Entry 7OHU (electron microscopy, 3.70 A resolution); this record covers chains 1 and N of the 27 polymer chains in the assembly.

[Chain 1]
Molecule: 25S rRNA
Source organism: Saccharomyces cerevisiae S288C
Sequence (3396 nucleotides; each row starts with the number of its first residue; note: 87 numbers in that range are skipped by the numbering (no residue carries them; nothing is unmodelled there); a row labelled like 990A-990Z holds insertion residues (990A, then the next letters in order)):
     1 GUUUGACCUCAAAUCAGGUAGGAGUACCCGCUGAACUUAAGCAUAUCAAU
    51 AAGCGGAGGAAAAGAAACCAACCGGGAUUGCCUUAGUAACGGCGAGUGAA
   101 GCGGCAAAAGCUCAAAUUUGAAAUCUGGUACCUUCGGUGCCCGAGUUGUA
   151 AUUUGGAGAGGGCAACUUUGGGGCCGUUCCUUGUCUAUGUUCCUUGGAAC
   201 AGGACGUCAUAGAGGGUGAGAAUCCCGUGUGGCGAGGAGUGCGGUUCUUU
   251 GUAAAGUGCCUUCGAAGAGUCGAGUUGUUUGGGAAUGCAGCUCUAAGUGG
   301 GUGGUAAAUUCCAUCUAAAGCUAAAUAUUGGCGAGAGACCGAUAGCGAAC
   351 AAGUACAGUGAUGGAAAGAUGAAAAGAACUUUGAAAAGAGAGUGAAAAAG
   401 UACGUGAAAUUGUUGAAAGGGAAGGGCAUUUGAUCAGACAUGGUGUUUUG
   451 UGCCCUCUGCUCCUUGUGGGUAGGGGAAUCUCGCAUUUCACUGGGCCAGC
   501 AUCAGUUUUGGUGGCAGGAUAAAUCCAUAGGAAUGUAGCUUGCCUCGGUA
   551 AGUAUUAUAGCCUGUGGGAAUACUGCCAGCUGGGACUGAGGACUGCGACG
   601 UAAGUCAAGGAUGCUGGCAUAAUGGUUAUAUGCCGCCCGUCUUGAAACAC
   651 GGACCAAGGAGUCUAACGUCUAUGCGAGUGUUUGGGUGUAAAACCCAUAC
   701 GCGUAAUGAAAGUGAACGUAGGUUGGGGCCUCGCAAGAGGUGCACAAUCG
   751 ACCGAUCCUGAUGUCUUCGGAUGGAUUUGAGUAAGAGCAUAGCUGUUGGG
   801 ACCCGAAAGAUGGUGAACUAUGCCUGAAUAGGGUGAAGCCAGAGGAAACU
   851 CUGGUGGAGGCUCGUAGCGGUUCUGACGUGCAAAUCGAUCGUCGAAUUUG
   901 GGUAUAGGGGCGAAAGACUAAUCGAACCAUCUAGUAGCUGGUUCCUGCCG
   951 AAGUUUCCCUCAGGAUAGCAGAAGCUCGUAUCAGUUUUAU
990A-990Z GAGGUAAAGCGAAUGAUUAGAGGUUC
991A-991Z CGGGGUCGAAAUGACCUUGACCUAUU
992A-992Z CUCAAACUUUAAAUAUGUAAGAAGUC
993A-993I CUUGUUACU
  1060 UAA
  1081 UUGAACGUGGACAUUUGAAUGAAGAGCUUUUAGUGGGCCAUUUUUGGUAA
  1131 GCAGAACUGGCGAUGCGGGAUGAACCGAACGUAGAGUUAAGGUGCCGGAA
  1181 UACACGCUCAUCAGACACCACAAAAGGUGUUAGUUCAUCUAGACAGCCGG
  1231 ACGGUGGCCAUGGAAGUCGGAAUCCGCUAAGGAGUGUGUAACAACUCACC
  1281 GGCCGAAUGAACUAGCCCUGAAAAUGGAUGGCGCUCAAGCGUGUUACCUA
  1331 UACUCUACCGUCAGGGUUGAUAUGAUGCCCUGACGAGUAGGCAGGCGUGG
  1381 AGGUCAGUGACGAAGCCUAGACCGUAAGGUCGGGUCGAACGGCCUCUAGU
  1431 GCAGAUCUUGGUGGUAGUAGCAAAUAUUCAAAUGAGAACUUUGAAGACUG
  1481 AAGUGGGGAAAGGUUCCACGUCAACAGCAGUUGGACGUGGGUUAGUCGAU
  1531 CCUAAGAGAUGGGGAAGCUCCGUUUCAAAGGCCUGAUUUUAUGCAGGCCA
  1581 CCAUCGAAAGGGAAUCCGGUUAAGAUUCCGGAACCUGGAUAUGGAUUCUU
  1631 CACGGUAACGUAACUGAAUGUGGAGACGUCGGCGCGAGCCCUGGGAGGAG
  1681 UUAUCUUUUCUUCUUAACAGCUUAUCACCCCGGAAUUGGUUUAUCCGGAG
  1731 AUGGGGUCUUAUGGCUGGAAGAGGCCAGCACCUUUGCUGGCUCCGGUGCG
  1781 CUUGUGACGGCCCGUGAAAAUCCACAGGAAGGAAUAGUUUUCAUGCCAGG
  1831 UCGUACUGAUAACCGCAGCAGGUCUCCAAGGUGAACAGCCUCUAGUUGAU
  1881 AGAAUAAUGUAGAUAAGGGAAGUCGGCAAAAUAGAUCCGUAACUUCGGGA
  1931 UAAGGAUUGGCUCUAAGGGUCGGGUAGUGAGGGCCUUGGUCAGACGCAGC
  1981 GGGCGUGCUUGUGGACUGCUUGGUGGGGCUUGCUCUGCUAGGCGGACUAC
  2031 UUGCGUGCCUUGUUGUAGACGGCCUUGGUAGGUCUCUUGUAGACCGUCGC
  2081 UUGCUACAAUUAACGAUCAACUUAGAACUGGUACGGACAAGGGGAAUCUG
  2131 ACUGUCUAAUUAAAACAUAGCAUUGCGAUGGUCAGAAAGUGAUGUUGACG
  2181 CAAUGUGAUUUCUGCCCAGUGCUCUGAAUGUCAAAGUGAAGAAAUUCAAC
  2231 CAAGCGCGGGUAAACGGCGGGAGUAACUAUGACUCUCUUAAGGUAGCCAA
  2281 AUGCCUCGUCAUCUAAUUAGUGACGCGCAUGAAUGGAUUAACGAGAUUCC
  2331 CACUGUCCCUAUCUACUAUCUAGCGAAACCACAGCCAAGGGAACGGGCUU
  2381 GGCAGAAUCAGCGGGGAAAGAAGACCCUGUUGAGCUUGACUCUAGUUUGA
  2431 CAUUGUGAAGAGACAUAGAGGGUGUAGAAUAAGUGGGAGCUUCGGCGCCA
  2481 GUGAAAUACCACUACCUUUAUAGUUUCUUUACUUAUUCAAUGAAGCGGAG
  2531 CUGGAAUUCAUUUUCCACGUUCUAGCAUUCAAGGUCCCAUUCGGGGCUGA
  2581 UCCGGGUUGAAGACAUUGUCAGGUGGGGAGUUUGGCUGGGGCGGCACAUC
  2631 UGUUAAACGAUAACGCAGAUGUCCUAAGGGGGGCUCAUGGAGAACAGAAA
  2681 UCUCCAGUAGAACAAAAGGGUAAAAGCCCCCUUGAUUUUGAUUUUCAGUG
  2731 UGAAUACAAACCAUGAAAGUGUGGCCUAUCGAUCCUUUAGUCCCUCGGAA
  2781 UUUGAGGCUAGAGGUGCCAGAAAAGUUACCACAGGGAUAACUGGCUUGUG
  2831 GCAGUCAAGCGUUCAUAGCGACAUUGCUUUUUGAUUCUUCGAUGUCGGCU
  2881 CUUCCUAUCAUACCGAAGCAGAAUUCGGUAAGCGUUGGAUUGUUCACCCA
  2931 CUAAUAGGGAACGUGAGCUGGGUUUAGACCGUCGUGAGACAGGUUAGUUU
  2981 UACCCUACUGAUGAAUGUUACCGCAAUAGUAAUUGAACUUAGUACGAGAG
  3031 GAACAGUUCAUUCGGAUAAUUGGUUUUUGCGGCUGUCUGAUCAGGCAUUG
  3081 CCGCGAAGCUACCAUCCGCUGGAUUAUGGCUGAACGCCUCUAAGUCAGAA
  3131 UCCAUGCUAGAACGCGGUGAUUUCUUUGCUCCACACAAUAUAGAUGGAUA
  3181 CGAAUAAGGCGUCCUUGUGGCGUCGCUGAACCAUAGCAGGCUAGCAACGG
  3231 UGCACUUGGCGGAAAGGCCUUGGGUGCUUGCUGGCGAAUUGCAAUGUCAU
  3281 UUUGCGUGGGGAUAAAUCAUUUGUAUACGACUUAGAUGUACAACGGGGUA
  3331 UUGUAAGCAGUAGAGUAGCCUUGUUGUUACGAUCUGCUGAGAUUAAGCCU
  3381 UUGUUGUCUGAUUUGU
Unresolved in the structure: 40-43, 165, 306-309, 453-473, 636, 660, 762-768, 818-925, 937, 990A-990Z, 991A-991Z, 992A-992Z, 993A-993I, 1081-1097, 1197-1200, 1303-1308, 1432, 1452-2351, 2373, 2397-2823, 2842-2847, 2859-2888, 2916-2984, 2994, 3078-3079, 3130, 3351, 3354-3355, 3377

[Chain N]
Name: 60S ribosomal protein L15-A
Source organism: Saccharomyces cerevisiae (strain ATCC 204508 / S288c)
Reference sequence: P05748 (RL15A_YEAST); residues 1-204 here = UniProt positions 1-204
Chain sequence (204 residues; each row starts with the number of its first residue):
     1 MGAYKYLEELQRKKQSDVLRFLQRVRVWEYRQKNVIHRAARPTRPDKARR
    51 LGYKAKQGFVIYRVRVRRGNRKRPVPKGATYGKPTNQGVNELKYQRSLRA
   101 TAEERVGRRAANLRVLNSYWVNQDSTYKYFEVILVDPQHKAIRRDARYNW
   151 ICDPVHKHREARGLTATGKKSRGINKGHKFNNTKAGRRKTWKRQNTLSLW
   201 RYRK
Unresolved in the structure: 1, 70-95

[Chain 1 / chain N interface]
Pairs across the interface (156; chain 1 residue first):
  U9(1) - Ala40(N)  phosphate contact
  C10(1) - Lys33(N)  phosphate contact
  G18(1) - Asn112(N)  base contact
  G18(1) - Gln138(N)  hydrogen bond to the sugar
  U19(1) - Asn112(N)  sugar contact
  U19(1) - Gln138(N)  sugar contact
  A20(1) - Ala111(N)  sugar contact
  C28(1) - Lys192(N)  phosphate contact
  C29(1) - Arg162(N)  hydrogen bond to the sugar
  C29(1) - Arg172(N)  hydrogen bond to the phosphate
  C29(1) - Lys189(N)  phosphate contact
  G30(1) - Arg172(N)  salt bridge to the phosphate
  C31(1) - Arg187(N)  salt bridge to the phosphate
  C31(1) - Arg188(N)  salt bridge to the phosphate
  U32(1) - Arg188(N)  base contact
  G33(1) - Arg187(N)  hydrogen bond to the base
  A49(1) - Arg187(N)  hydrogen bond to the base
  A49(1) - Trp191(N)  hydrogen bond to the phosphate
  U50(1) - Trp191(N)  sugar contact
  G55(1) - Ala161(N)  base contact
  G56(1) - Lys157(N)  sugar contact
  G56(1) - His158(N)  phosphate contact
  G56(1) - Ala161(N)  sugar contact
  G56(1) - Arg162(N)  base contact
  A57(1) - Pro154(N)  hydrogen bond to the sugar
  A57(1) - Val155(N)  sugar contact
  A57(1) - Lys157(N)  sugar contact
  A57(1) - His158(N)  salt bridge to the phosphate
  A57(1) - Arg162(N)  base contact
  G58(1) - Pro154(N)  phosphate contact
  A61(1) - Val155(N)  phosphate contact
  A61(1) - Arg162(N)  phosphate contact
  A61(1) - Lys189(N)  base contact
  A62(1) - Val155(N)  phosphate contact
  A62(1) - Arg162(N)  salt bridge to the phosphate
  A62(1) - Leu164(N)  phosphate contact
  A62(1) - Arg172(N)  hydrogen bond to the sugar
  A63(1) - Lys169(N)  phosphate contact
  A63(1) - Arg172(N)  salt bridge to the phosphate
  A63(1) - Ile174(N)  phosphate contact
  G64(1) - Lys169(N)  salt bridge to the phosphate
  G64(1) - Ile174(N)  phosphate contact
  G64(1) - Lys176(N)  phosphate contact
  A65(1) - Lys176(N)  salt bridge to the phosphate
  A66(1) - Lys176(N)  salt bridge to the phosphate
  C68(1) - Gly177(N)  phosphate contact
  C69(1) - Gly177(N)  phosphate contact
  C69(1) - His178(N)  salt bridge to the phosphate
  A77(1) - Lys176(N)  sugar contact
  G80(1) - Lys189(N)  salt bridge to the phosphate
  G80(1) - Arg193(N)  salt bridge to the phosphate
  C81(1) - Arg193(N)  salt bridge to the phosphate
  C81(1) - Trp200(N)  sugar contact
  C82(1) - Trp200(N)  sugar contact
  G98(1) - Asn195(N)  phosphate contact
  A99(1) - Gln194(N)  phosphate contact
  A100(1) - Asn181(N)  hydrogen bond to the sugar
  U112(1) - Arg147(N)  sugar contact
  C113(1) - Arg147(N)  salt bridge to the phosphate
  A114(1) - Arg49(N)  phosphate contact
  A114(1) - Arg50(N)  hydrogen bond to the sugar
  A115(1) - Tyr4(N)  phosphate contact
  A115(1) - Lys5(N)  hydrogen bond to the phosphate
  A115(1) - Arg49(N)  salt bridge to the phosphate
  A116(1) - Gly2(N)  hydrogen bond to the phosphate
  A116(1) - Lys5(N)  salt bridge to the phosphate
  C125(1) - Ala141(N)  sugar contact
  U126(1) - Gln57(N)  sugar contact
  U126(1) - His139(N)  sugar contact
  U126(1) - Lys140(N)  phosphate contact
  U126(1) - Ala141(N)  sugar contact
  U126(1) - Arg144(N)  salt bridge to the phosphate
  G127(1) - Lys140(N)  phosphate contact
  G127(1) - Arg144(N)  salt bridge to the phosphate
  G136(1) - Lys140(N)  salt bridge to the phosphate
  G137(1) - Arg144(N)  salt bridge to the phosphate
  G143(1) - Gln57(N)  base contact
  A144(1) - Gln57(N)  hydrogen bond to the sugar
  G145(1) - Arg41(N)  salt bridge to the phosphate
  U146(1) - Arg41(N)  salt bridge to the phosphate
  U147(1) - Arg41(N)  hydrogen bond to the sugar
  G148(1) - Tyr4(N)  hydrogen bond to the phosphate
  G148(1) - Pro45(N)  phosphate contact
  G148(1) - Arg49(N)  hydrogen bond to the sugar
  G148(1) - Ala55(N)  sugar contact
  U149(1) - Arg49(N)  salt bridge to the phosphate
  U149(1) - Lys54(N)  salt bridge to the phosphate
  U149(1) - Ala55(N)  hydrogen bond to the phosphate
  U149(1) - Lys56(N)  phosphate contact
  A150(1) - Lys54(N)  salt bridge to the phosphate
  A150(1) - Lys56(N)  salt bridge to the phosphate
  A150(1) - Asp145(N)  phosphate contact
  A151(1) - Arg147(N)  salt bridge to the phosphate
  A265(1) - Lys5(N)  hydrogen bond to the sugar
  A266(1) - Lys5(N)  salt bridge to the phosphate
  G267(1) - Arg12(N)  salt bridge to the phosphate
  G267(1) - Lys47(N)  phosphate contact
  G267(1) - Arg50(N)  hydrogen bond to the base
  A268(1) - Gln11(N)  sugar contact
  A268(1) - Arg12(N)  salt bridge to the phosphate
  A268(1) - Lys47(N)  salt bridge to the phosphate
  G269(1) - Lys14(N)  sugar contact
  G269(1) - Gln15(N)  hydrogen bond to the base
  G269(1) - Arg44(N)  salt bridge to the phosphate
  G269(1) - Lys47(N)  salt bridge to the phosphate
  G269(1) - Gln123(N)  base contact
  U270(1) - Lys170(N)  phosphate contact
  C271(1) - Lys170(N)  salt bridge to the phosphate
  U280(1) - Asn182(N)  hydrogen bond to the sugar
  G282(1) - His178(N)  hydrogen bond to the base
  G282(1) - Lys179(N)  base contact
  G282(1) - Asn182(N)  hydrogen bond to the base
  U286(1) - Lys179(N)  phosphate contact
  U286(1) - Asn182(N)  base contact
  G287(1) - Lys179(N)  sugar contact
  G287(1) - Phe180(N)  phosphate contact
  G287(1) - Thr183(N)  sugar contact
  C288(1) - Lys170(N)  sugar contact
  C288(1) - Ser171(N)  sugar contact
  C288(1) - Phe180(N)  phosphate contact
  A289(1) - Arg96(N)  sugar contact
  A289(1) - Ser97(N)  phosphate contact
  A289(1) - Ser171(N)  phosphate contact
  G290(1) - Gly69(N)  sugar contact
  G290(1) - Ser97(N)  phosphate contact
  G290(1) - Leu98(N)  hydrogen bond to the phosphate
  C291(1) - Arg68(N)  salt bridge to the phosphate
  C291(1) - Gly69(N)  hydrogen bond to the phosphate
  C291(1) - Leu98(N)  phosphate contact
  C291(1) - Lys128(N)  salt bridge to the phosphate
  U292(1) - Arg68(N)  salt bridge to the phosphate
  U294(1) - Gln15(N)  hydrogen bond to the phosphate
  A295(1) - Gln15(N)  hydrogen bond to the phosphate
  G297(1) - Glu9(N)  base contact
  G297(1) - Arg12(N)  base contact
  G303(1) - Lys179(N)  salt bridge to the phosphate
  A319(1) - Leu51(N)  hydrogen bond to the sugar
  A319(1) - Arg99(N)  salt bridge to the phosphate
  A319(1) - Asn117(N)  hydrogen bond to the sugar
  A319(1) - Ala166(N)  phosphate contact
  G320(1) - Trp150(N)  sugar contact
  G320(1) - Arg159(N)  hydrogen bond to the phosphate
  G320(1) - Thr165(N)  phosphate contact
  G320(1) - Ala166(N)  hydrogen bond to the phosphate
  C321(1) - Trp150(N)  sugar contact
  C321(1) - His156(N)  salt bridge to the phosphate
  C321(1) - Arg159(N)  salt bridge to the phosphate
  U322(1) - His156(N)  salt bridge to the phosphate
  U664(1) - Arg203(N)  phosphate contact
  A665(1) - Arg203(N)  salt bridge to the phosphate
  U682(1) - Tyr202(N)  hydrogen bond to the base
  U683(1) - Trp200(N)  phosphate contact
  U683(1) - Lys204(N)  salt bridge to the phosphate
  G684(1) - Trp200(N)  phosphate contact
  A691(1) - Arg201(N)  hydrogen bond to the phosphate
  A692(1) - Arg201(N)  salt bridge to the phosphate
Interface residues without a listed pair, chain 1 (88 interface residues in all): C27, A67, U79, U117, U302, A693
Interface residues without a listed pair, chain N (84 interface residues in all): Glu8, Trp120, Gly173, Lys184, Ala185, Gly186, Leu199

[In short]
The interface between chain 1 and chain N involves 88 residues on one side and 84 on the other; the contacts
include 33 hydrogen bonds and 45 salt bridges. Polar contacts include G33(1)-Arg187(N), A49(1)-Arg187(N) and
G267(1)-Arg50(N).
Chain 1 is 25S rRNA (Saccharomyces cerevisiae S288C) and chain N is 60S ribosomal protein L15-A (Saccharomyces
cerevisiae (strain ATCC 204508 / S288c)); the structure, Nog1-TAP associated immature ribosomal particles from
S. cerevisiae after rpL2 expression shut down, population B, was determined by electron microscopy (same
publication as 7OF1 and 7OHY).
